8RAS - chains C and E of the 23 polymer chains in the assembly; structure by electron microscopy, 2.62 A resolution.

# Chain C
Molecule: DNA-directed RNA polymerase subunit beta
Source organism: Sinapis alba
UniProtKB: A0A6C0M5W1 (A0A6C0M5W1_SINAL); residues 1-1072 here = UniProt positions 1-1072
Chain sequence (1072 residues; numbered 1 to 1072; the number before each row is that of its first residue):
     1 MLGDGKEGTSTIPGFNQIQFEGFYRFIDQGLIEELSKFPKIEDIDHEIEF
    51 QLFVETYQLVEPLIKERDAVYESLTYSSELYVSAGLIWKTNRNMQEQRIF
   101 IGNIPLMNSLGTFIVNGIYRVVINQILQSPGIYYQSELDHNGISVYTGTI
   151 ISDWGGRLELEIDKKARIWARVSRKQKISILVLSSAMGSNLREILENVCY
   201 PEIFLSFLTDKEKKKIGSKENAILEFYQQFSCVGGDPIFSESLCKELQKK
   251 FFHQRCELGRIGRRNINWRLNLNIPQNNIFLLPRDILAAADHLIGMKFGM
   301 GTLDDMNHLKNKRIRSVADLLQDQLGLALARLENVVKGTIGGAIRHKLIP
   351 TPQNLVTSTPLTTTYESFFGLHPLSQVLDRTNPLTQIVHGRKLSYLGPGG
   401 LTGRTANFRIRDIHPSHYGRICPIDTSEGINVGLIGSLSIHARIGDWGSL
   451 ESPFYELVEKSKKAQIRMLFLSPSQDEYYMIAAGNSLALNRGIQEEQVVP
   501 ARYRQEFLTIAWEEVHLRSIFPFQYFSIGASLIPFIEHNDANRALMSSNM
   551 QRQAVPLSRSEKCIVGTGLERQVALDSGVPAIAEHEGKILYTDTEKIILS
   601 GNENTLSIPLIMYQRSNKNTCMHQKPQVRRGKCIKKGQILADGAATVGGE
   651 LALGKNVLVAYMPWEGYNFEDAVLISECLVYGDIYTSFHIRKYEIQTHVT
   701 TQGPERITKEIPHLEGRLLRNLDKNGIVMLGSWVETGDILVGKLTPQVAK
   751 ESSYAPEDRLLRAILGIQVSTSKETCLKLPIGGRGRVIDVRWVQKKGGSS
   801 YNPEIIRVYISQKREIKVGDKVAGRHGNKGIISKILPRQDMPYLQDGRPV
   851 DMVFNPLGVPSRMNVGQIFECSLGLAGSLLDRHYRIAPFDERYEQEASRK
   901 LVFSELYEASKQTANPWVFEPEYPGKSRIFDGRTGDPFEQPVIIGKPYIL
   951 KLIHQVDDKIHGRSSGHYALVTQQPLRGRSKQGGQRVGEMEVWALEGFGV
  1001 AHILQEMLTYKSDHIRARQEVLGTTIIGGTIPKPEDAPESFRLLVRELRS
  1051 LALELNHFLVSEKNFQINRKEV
Not modelled in the structure: 1-7, 37-57, 82-99, 130-304, 331-360, 695-727, 736-782, 792-806
Differences from the reference sequence: conflict Phe-113 (Ser in A0A6C0M5W1), Val-657 (Ile in A0A6C0M5W1)

# Chain E
Molecule: DNA-directed RNA polymerase subunit beta''
Source organism: Sinapis alba
UniProtKB: A0A6C0M829 (A0A6C0M829_SINAL); residues 1-1373 here = UniProt positions 1-1373
Chain sequence (1373 residues; numbered 1 to 1373; the number before each row is that of its first residue):
     1 MAERANLVFHNKVIDGTAIKRLISRLIDHFGMAYTSHILDQVKTLGFQQA
    51 TATSISLGIDDLLTIPSKGWLVQDAEQQSLILEKHHHYGNVHAVEKLRQS
   101 IEIWYATSEYLRQEMNPNFRMTDPFNPVHMMSFSGARGNASQVHQLVGMR
   151 GLMSDPQGQMIDLPIQSNLREGLSLTEYIISCYGARKGVVDTAVRTSDAG
   201 YLTRRLVEVVQHIVVRRTDCGTIRGISVSPRNKSRMMSERIFIQTLIGRV
   251 LADDIYIGSRCVAFRNQDLGIGLVNRFITFGTQSISIRTPFTCRSTSWIC
   301 RLCYGRSPTHGDLVELGEAVGIIAGQSIGEPGTQLTLRTFHTGGVFTGGT
   351 AEHVRAPYNGKIKFNEDLVHPTRTRHGHPAFLCYIDLSVIIESEDIIHSV
   401 TIPPKSFLLVQNDQYVESEQVIAEIREGTYTFHFKERVRKYIYSDSEGEM
   451 HWSTDVSHAPEFTYSNVHLLPKTSHLWILSGGSCGSSLILFSIHKDQDQM
   501 NIPFLSVERKSISSLSVNNDQVSQKFFSSDFSDKKKSGIPNYSELNGIVG
   551 TSHYNFIYSAIFHENSDLLAKRRRNRFLIPFQSIQEQEQEKEFIPHSGIS
   601 VEIPINGIFRRNSIFAFFDDPRYRRKSSGILKYGTLKADSIIQKEDMIEY
   651 RGVQKFKTKYEMKVDRFFFIPEEVHILPESSAIMVENYSIIGVDTRITLN
   701 IRSQVGGLIRVERKKKRIELKIFSGDIHFPDKTDKISRHSGILIPPGRGK
   751 TNSKESKNLKNWIYVQRITPTKKKFFVLVRPVATYEIADSINLATLFPKD
   801 LFREKDNIQLRVFNYILYGNGKPTRGISDTSIQLVRTCLVLNWDQDNKNS
   851 SLEEVRAFFVEVNTKGLIRDFIRIGLVKSHISYIRKRNNPPDSGLISADS
   901 MNPFYSISPKAGILHQSLRQNHGTIRMFLNRNKESQSLLILSSSNCFRIG
   951 PFNHVKYHNVINQSIKKKPLITIKNSSGPLGTAIQISNFYSFLPLLTYNQ
  1001 ISVIKYLQLDNFKYIFQVIHSYLIDENGRIFNLDPYSNLVLNPFKLNWYF
  1051 LHQNYNNNYCEETSTIISLGQFFCENVCIAKKEPYLKSGQVLIVQRDSVV
  1101 IRSAKPYLATPGAKVHGHYREILYEGDTLVTFIYEKSRSGDITQGLPKVE
  1151 QVLEVRSIDSISLNLEKRIKGWNRCITRILGIPWGFLIGAELTIVQSRIS
  1201 LVNKIQKVYRSQGVQIHNRHIEIIVRQITSKVLVSEEGMSNVFLPGELIG
  1251 LLRAERTGRALEEAICYRAVLLGITRASLNTQSFISEASFQETARVLAKA
  1301 ALRGRIDWLKGLKENVVLGGVIPAGTGFNKGLVHCSRQHTNILLEKKTKN
  1351 LSLLEGDMRDILFYHREFCDSSI
Not modelled in the structure: 1-4, 230-241, 333-350, 427-435, 483-488, 505-565, 581-598, 618-794, 812-838, 844-854, 877-884, 891-900, 906-921, 929-936, 951-971, 1057-1064, 1136-1144, 1156-1161, 1332-1359, 1370-1373
Metal / ion sites: Zn2+: Cys-220, Cys-293, Cys-300, Cys-303
What the authors report for this chain:
  - binding site for the 81-nt DNA strand: Thr-196 to Leu-202

# Interface between chain C and chain E
Residue-residue contacts (137):
  Phe-408(C) / Val-190(E)  hydrophobic
  Phe-408(C) / Asp-191(E)
  Phe-408(C) / Val-194(E)  hydrophobic
  Arg-409(C) / Pro-156(E)  hydrogen bond (side chain-backbone)
  Arg-409(C) / Gln-157(E)
  Arg-411(C) / Arg-186(E)  hydrogen bond (backbone-side chain)
  Asp-412(C) / Pro-156(E)
  Ile-413(C) / Pro-156(E)
  Ile-413(C) / Cys-182(E)
  Ile-413(C) / Tyr-183(E)
  Ile-413(C) / Arg-186(E)
  Pro-415(C) / Tyr-183(E)
  Tyr-418(C) / Ile-179(E)  hydrophobic
  Tyr-418(C) / Tyr-183(E)  hydrogen bond
  Pro-423(C) / Arg-186(E)  hydrogen bond (backbone-side chain)
  Ile-424(C) / Tyr-178(E)  hydrophobic
  Ile-424(C) / Cys-182(E)  hydrophobic
  Val-432(C) / Val-189(E)  hydrophobic
  Gly-433(C) / Arg-186(E)
  Ala-483(C) / Thr-176(E)
  Tyr-503(C) / Gly-1126(E)
  Arg-504(C) / Tyr-443(E)
  Arg-504(C) / Gly-1126(E)  hydrogen bond (side chain-backbone)
  Phe-507(C) / Ile-161(E)  hydrophobic
  Phe-507(C) / Asp-162(E)
  Phe-507(C) / Leu-163(E)  hydrophobic
  Phe-507(C) / Thr-176(E)
  Phe-507(C) / Ile-180(E)  hydrophobic
  Thr-509(C) / Glu-83(E)
  Tyr-525(C) / Leu-175(E)  hydrophobic
  Tyr-525(C) / Ile-179(E)  hydrophobic
  Phe-526(C) / Tyr-178(E)  hydrophobic
  Ile-536(C) / Tyr-178(E)
  Glu-537(C) / Gly-172(E)
  Glu-537(C) / Leu-173(E)  hydrogen bond (backbone-backbone)
  His-538(C) / Leu-169(E)  hydrogen bond (side chain-backbone)
  His-538(C) / Arg-170(E)  hydrogen bond (side chain-backbone)
  His-538(C) / Glu-171(E)
  His-538(C) / Gly-172(E)
  Asn-539(C) / Leu-169(E)
  Asn-539(C) / Tyr-178(E)  hydrogen bond (backbone-side chain)
  Asp-540(C) / Arg-150(E)  salt bridge
  Asp-540(C) / Leu-169(E)
  Ala-541(C) / Tyr-178(E)
  Ala-541(C) / Cys-182(E)  hydrophobic
  Ala-541(C) / Ala-185(E)  hydrophobic
  Asn-542(C) / Ala-185(E)
  Ala-544(C) / Tyr-178(E)
  Tyr-661(C) / Ile-55(E)
  Tyr-661(C) / Ser-56(E)  hydrogen bond (backbone-side chain)
  Met-662(C) / Ser-54(E)
  Met-662(C) / Ile-55(E)
  Pro-663(C) / Ala-50(E)
  Pro-663(C) / Thr-51(E)  hydrogen bond (backbone-side chain)
  Pro-663(C) / Ile-55(E)
  Trp-664(C) / Thr-51(E)
  Glu-665(C) / Gln-48(E)
  Glu-665(C) / Thr-51(E)  hydrogen bond (backbone-side chain)
  Gly-666(C) / Phe-47(E)
  Phe-669(C) / Phe-47(E)  hydrophobic
  Pro-856(C) / Ile-55(E)
  Pro-856(C) / Ser-56(E)
  Pro-856(C) / Met-131(E)
  Leu-857(C) / Met-131(E)  hydrophobic
  Leu-857(C) / Arg-137(E)
  Val-859(C) / Leu-57(E)  hydrophobic
  Pro-860(C) / Leu-57(E)  hydrophobic
  Pro-860(C) / Met-131(E)  hydrophobic
  Pro-860(C) / Gln-142(E)
  Pro-860(C) / Leu-146(E)  hydrophobic
  Ser-861(C) / Arg-137(E)  hydrogen bond
  Ser-861(C) / Gln-142(E)  hydrogen bond (backbone-side chain)
  Met-863(C) / Gln-142(E)
  Met-863(C) / Gln-145(E)
  Met-863(C) / Leu-146(E)  hydrophobic
  Met-863(C) / Leu-169(E)
  Val-865(C) / Ile-59(E)  hydrophobic
  Val-865(C) / Leu-62(E)  hydrophobic
  Val-865(C) / Leu-146(E)  hydrophobic
  Ile-868(C) / Leu-57(E)
  Ile-868(C) / Ile-59(E)  hydrophobic
  Phe-869(C) / Ile-59(E)  hydrophobic
  Phe-889(C) / Leu-173(E)
  Phe-889(C) / Ser-174(E)
  Phe-889(C) / Leu-175(E)
  Phe-889(C) / Tyr-178(E)  hydrophobic
  Glu-891(C) / Glu-171(E)
  Glu-896(C) / Arg-170(E)  salt bridge
  Glu-896(C) / Glu-171(E)
  Tyr-923(C) / Asp-60(E)
  Pro-924(C) / Asp-60(E)
  Lys-926(C) / Gly-58(E)
  Lys-926(C) / Asp-60(E)
  Lys-926(C) / Asp-61(E)  salt bridge
  Lys-926(C) / Pro-127(E)
  Phe-938(C) / Thr-51(E)
  Phe-938(C) / Ala-52(E)
  Phe-938(C) / Ser-54(E)
  Glu-939(C) / Ala-52(E)  hydrogen bond (backbone-backbone)
  Glu-939(C) / Thr-53(E)
  Gln-940(C) / Thr-53(E)  hydrogen bond (backbone-backbone)
  Gln-940(C) / Ser-54(E)  hydrogen bond (backbone-side chain)
  Pro-941(C) / Ser-56(E)
  Val-942(C) / Ser-54(E)
  Val-942(C) / Ser-56(E)
  Ile-943(C) / Ser-56(E)  hydrogen bond (backbone-side chain)
  Ile-943(C) / Leu-57(E)
  Glu-989(C) / Arg-204(E)  salt bridge
  Trp-993(C) / Arg-204(E)
  Trp-993(C) / Val-207(E)
  Trp-993(C) / Ile-322(E)
  Trp-993(C) / Gln-326(E)
  Ala-994(C) / Gln-326(E)
  Glu-996(C) / Ala-319(E)
  Glu-996(C) / Ile-322(E)
  Glu-996(C) / Leu-1312(E)
  Glu-996(C) / Val-1316(E)
  Glu-996(C) / Ile-1322(E)
  Gly-997(C) / Ile-323(E)
  Gly-999(C) / Gly-1325(E)
  Gly-999(C) / Thr-1326(E)  hydrogen bond (backbone-backbone)
  Ala-1001(C) / Val-1321(E)  hydrophobic
  Ala-1001(C) / Ile-1322(E)  hydrophobic
  Ala-1001(C) / Ala-1324(E)
  Ala-1001(C) / Thr-1326(E)  hydrogen bond (backbone-side chain)
  Ala-1001(C) / Gly-1327(E)
  His-1002(C) / Thr-1326(E)
  Gln-1005(C) / Gly-1319(E)
  Gln-1005(C) / Val-1321(E)
  Leu-1008(C) / Val-1316(E)
  Thr-1009(C) / Gly-1319(E)
  Pro-1038(C) / Leu-1318(E)
  Phe-1041(C) / Val-1317(E)
  Leu-1048(C) / Leu-1297(E)  hydrophobic
  Leu-1053(C) / Ala-1301(E)  hydrophobic
  His-1057(C) / Leu-1309(E)
  His-1057(C) / Leu-1318(E)
Interface residues without a listed pair, chain C (89 interface residues in all): Cys-422, Asp-425, Thr-426, Gly-429, Tyr-478, Val-498, Pro-500, Glu-506, Leu-508, Leu-545, Arg-862, Phe-903, Arg-933, Met-990, Val-992, Val-1000, Leu-1004, Ala-1037, Leu-1055
Interface residues without a listed pair, chain E (80 interface residues in all): Leu-80, Phe-125, Ala-136, Ser-181, Gly-184, Lys-187, Ala-193, Thr-203, Glu-1125, Phe-1284, Gly-1320

# Summary
The interface between chain C and chain E involves 89 residues on one side and 80 on the other; the contacts
include 20 hydrogen bonds and 4 salt bridges. Among the polar pairs are Asp-540(C)/Arg-150(E),
Glu-896(C)/Arg-170(E) and Lys-926(C)/Asp-61(E). From the paper: a binding site for the 81-nt DNA strand at
Thr-196(E).
Here chain C is DNA-directed RNA polymerase subunit beta and chain E is DNA-directed RNA polymerase subunit
beta'', both from Sinapis alba. Entry 8RAS (Plastid-encoded RNA polymerase transcription elongation complex)
was determined by electron microscopy, deposited together with 8R5O, 8R6S and 8RDJ.
